Entry 8ZB8 (X-ray diffraction, 2.94 A resolution); this record covers chains A and E of the 6 polymer chains in the assembly.

[Chain A]
Protein: Detyrosinated tubulin alpha-1B chain
From: Sus scrofa
UniProtKB: Q2XVP4 (TBA1B_PIG); residues 1-450 here = UniProt positions 1-450
Amino-acid sequence (450 residues; numbered 1 to 450; the number before each row is that of its first residue):
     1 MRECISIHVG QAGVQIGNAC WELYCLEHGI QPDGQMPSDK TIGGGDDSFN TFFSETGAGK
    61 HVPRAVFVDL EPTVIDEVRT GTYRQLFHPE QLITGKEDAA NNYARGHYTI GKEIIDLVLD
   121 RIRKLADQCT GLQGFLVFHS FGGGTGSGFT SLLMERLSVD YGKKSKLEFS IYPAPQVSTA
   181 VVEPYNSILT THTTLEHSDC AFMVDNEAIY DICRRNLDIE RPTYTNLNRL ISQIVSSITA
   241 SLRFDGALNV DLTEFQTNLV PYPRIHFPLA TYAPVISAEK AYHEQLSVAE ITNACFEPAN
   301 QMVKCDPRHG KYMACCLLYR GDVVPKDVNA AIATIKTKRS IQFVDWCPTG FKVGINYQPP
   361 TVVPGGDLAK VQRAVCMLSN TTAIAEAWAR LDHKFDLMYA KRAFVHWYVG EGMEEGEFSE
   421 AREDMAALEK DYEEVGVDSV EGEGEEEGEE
Unresolved in the structure: 438-450
Metal / ion sites: Ca2+: D39, T41, G44, E55
Small-molecule neighbours:
  - A1D8I (N,2-dimethyl-N-(1-methylindol-5-yl)thieno[3,2-d]pyrimidin-4-amine): T179, A180, V181
  - GTP (guanosine-5'-triphosphate): G10, Q11, A12, Q15, I16, D69, D98, A99, A100, N101, S140, G142, G143, G144, T145, G146, I171, P173, V177, S178, T179, E183, N206, Y224, L227, N228, I231
UniProt features mapped onto this chain:
  - motif: M1 to C4 (MREC motif)
  - active site: E254
  - binding site (GTP): G10, Q11, A12, Q15, E71, A99, S140, G143, G144, T145, G146, T179, E183, N206, Y224, N228, L252
  - binding site (Mg(2+)): E71
  - modified residue: K40 (N6,N6,N6-trimethyllysine), S48 (Phosphoserine), S232 (Phosphoserine), Y282 (3'-nitrotyrosine), R339 (Omega-N-methylarginine), S439 (Phosphoserine), E443 (5-glutamyl polyglutamate), E445 (5-glutamyl polyglutamate)
  - cross-link (Glycyl lysine isopeptide (Lys-Gly)): K326 (interchain with G-Cter in ubiquitin), K370 (interchain with G-Cter in ubiquitin)

[Chain E]
Protein: Stathmin-4
From: Rattus norvegicus
UniProtKB: P63043 (STMN4_RAT); residues 5-145 here correspond to UniProt positions 49-189 (UniProt number = residue number + 44)
Amino-acid sequence (143 residues; row label = number of the first residue in the row):
     3 MADMEVIELN KCTSGQSFEV ILKPPSFDGV PEFNASLPRR RDPSLEEIQK KLEAAEERRK
    63 YQEAELLKHL AEKREHEREV IQKAIEENNN FIKMAKEKLA QKMESNKENR EAHLAAMLER
   123 LQEKDKHAEE VRKNKELKEE ASR
Unresolved in the structure: 3-5, 29-43, 142-145
Construct notes: initiating methionine (3); expression tag (4)
UniProt features mapped onto this chain:
  - modified residue: S46 (Phosphoserine)

[Interface between chain A and chain E]
Contacting residue pairs (53):
  Y108(A) with A57(E), hydrophobic
  T109(A) with R61(E), hydrogen bond
  K112(A) with L54(E); E55(E)
  E155(A) with I50(E)
  R156(A) with L47(E); Q51(E)
  S158(A) with D44(E)
  V159(A) with P45(E)
  H197(A) with D44(E), salt bridge
  D245(A) with C14(E); S16(E)
  A247(A) with N12(E); S19(E), hydrogen bond (backbone-side chain)
  L248(A) with S19(E)
  P325(A) with Q18(E); F20(E), hydrophobic
  N329(A) with V8(E); F20(E); V22(E)
  I332(A) with V22(E), hydrophobic
  K336(A) with L24(E); K25(E)
  D345(A) with P27(E); S28(E), hydrogen bond (backbone-backbone)
  C347(A) with P27(E)
  P348(A) with K25(E); P27(E)
  T349(A) with I23(E); L24(E), hydrogen bond (backbone-backbone); K25(E), hydrogen bond (backbone-backbone)
  G350(A) with V22(E)
  F351(A) with E21(E); V22(E), hydrogen bond (backbone-backbone)
  K352(A) with F20(E); E21(E), salt bridge
  V353(A) with S19(E); F20(E), hydrogen bond (backbone-backbone)
  G354(A) with Q18(E)
  I355(A) with G17(E); Q18(E), hydrogen bond (backbone-backbone)
  N356(A) with S16(E)
  Y357(A) with T15(E); S16(E), hydrogen bond (backbone-backbone); G17(E); Q18(E), hydrogen bond
  V409(A) with Q64(E)
  G410(A) with R61(E); Q64(E)
  E411(A) with R61(E), hydrogen bond (backbone-side chain)
  G412(A) with A57(E); R60(E), hydrogen bond (backbone-side chain)
  E414(A) with R60(E), salt bridge
Also at the interface, not in a pair above, chain A (37 interface residues in all): H107, L152, E196, V328, W346
Also at the interface, not in a pair above, chain E (30 interface residues in all): P26, S46, K53

[In short]
37 residues of chain A and 30 residues of chain E are in contact, with 12 hydrogen bonds and 3 salt bridges.
Polar pairs include H197(A)-D44(E), K352(A)-E21(E) and E414(A)-R60(E). Bound to chain A: GTP and compound
A1D8I.
Here chain A is Detyrosinated tubulin alpha-1B chain (Sus scrofa) and chain E is Stathmin-4 (Rattus
norvegicus). Entry 8ZB8 (Crystal structure of T2R-TTL-DPP21 complex) was determined by X-ray diffraction.
